Entry 2R82 (X-ray diffraction, 3.60 A resolution); this record covers chain A.

# Chain A
Name: Pyruvate, phosphate dikinase
From: Clostridium symbiosum
Notes: EC 2.7.9.1
Reference sequence: P22983 (PPDK_CLOSY); numbering as in UniProt (aligned over 1-874)
Chain sequence (874 residues; numbered 1 to 874; the number before each row is that of its first residue):
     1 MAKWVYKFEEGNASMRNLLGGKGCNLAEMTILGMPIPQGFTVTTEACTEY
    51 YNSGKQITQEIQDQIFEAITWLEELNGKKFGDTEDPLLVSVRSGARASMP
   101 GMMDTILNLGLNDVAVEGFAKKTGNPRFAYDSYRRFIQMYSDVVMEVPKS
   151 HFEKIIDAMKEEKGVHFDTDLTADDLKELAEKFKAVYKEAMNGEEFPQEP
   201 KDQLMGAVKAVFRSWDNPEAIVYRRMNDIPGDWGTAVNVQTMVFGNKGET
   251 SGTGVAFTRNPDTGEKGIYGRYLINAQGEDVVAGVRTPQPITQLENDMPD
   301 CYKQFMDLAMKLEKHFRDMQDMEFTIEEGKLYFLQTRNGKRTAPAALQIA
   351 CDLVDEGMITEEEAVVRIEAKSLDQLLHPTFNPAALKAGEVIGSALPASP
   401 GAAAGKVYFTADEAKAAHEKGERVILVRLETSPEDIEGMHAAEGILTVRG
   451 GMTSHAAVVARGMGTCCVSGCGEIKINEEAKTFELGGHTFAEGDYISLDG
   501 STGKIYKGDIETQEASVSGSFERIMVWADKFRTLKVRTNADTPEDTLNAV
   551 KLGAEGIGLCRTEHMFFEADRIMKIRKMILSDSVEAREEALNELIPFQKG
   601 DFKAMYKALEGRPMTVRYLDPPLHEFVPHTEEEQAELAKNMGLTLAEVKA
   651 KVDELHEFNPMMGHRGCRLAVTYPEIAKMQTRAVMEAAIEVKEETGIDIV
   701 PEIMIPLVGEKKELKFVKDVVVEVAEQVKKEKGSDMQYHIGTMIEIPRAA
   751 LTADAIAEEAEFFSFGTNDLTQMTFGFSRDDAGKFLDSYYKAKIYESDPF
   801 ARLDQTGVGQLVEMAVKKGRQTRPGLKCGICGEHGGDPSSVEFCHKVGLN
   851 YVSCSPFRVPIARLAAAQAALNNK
Unresolved in the structure: 1, 874
Sequence notes: engineered mutation Glu219 (Arg in P22983), Asp262 (Ser in P22983), Arg271 (Glu in P22983)
Curated features (UniProtKB/Swiss-Prot):
  - region: Asp499 to Thr533 (Linker 2)
  - active site: His455 (Tele-phosphohistidine intermediate), Cys831 (Proton donor)
  - binding site (ATP): Arg92
  - binding site (substrate): Arg561, Arg617, Glu745, Gly766, Thr767, Asn768, Asp769
  - binding site (Mg(2+)): Glu745, Asp769
  - modified residue: Thr453 (Phosphothreonine)
  - mutagenesis: Cys831 (C831A: Lack of phosphotransfer activity)
From the paper describing this entry:
  - mutagenesis - R219E/S262D/E271R: abolished catalytic activity (overall activity)
  - mutagenesis - R219E/S262D/E271R: unchanged catalytic activity
  - catalytic residues: His455, Cys831 (citing earlier work)
  - conformationally variable residues (domain motion, loop rearrangement): Leu32 to Ile36, Ser98 to Met103, Asn217 to Asp232, His378 to Asn382, His455, Thr512 to Ser518

# Overview
UniProt lists active-site residues His455 and Cys831, ATP-binding residue Arg92, 7 substrate-binding residues
and Mg2+-binding residues Glu745 and Asp769. From the paper: catalytic residues His455 and Cys831;
R219E/S262D/E271R abolish catalytic activity (overall activity).
Chain A is Pyruvate, phosphate dikinase (Clostridium symbiosum); the structure, Pyruvate phosphate dikinase
(PPDK) triple mutant R219E/E271R/S262D adapts a second conformational state, was determined by X-ray
diffraction, deposited together with 9PZL.
